PDB entry 9BW1 | electron microscopy, 3.65 A resolution | chains I and N of the 24 polymer chains in the assembly

== Chain I ==
Molecule: tRNA_LE_LUEGO
Sequence (158 nucleotides; each row starts with the number of its first residue; numbers below 1 keep their minus sign (DA-55 is residue -55)):
   -55 ACCATAACCTTGCCACCCTTTATTGGAAGCATAAGCTTGCCGTTGCGGCA
    -5 AAGTTATGGGTAAAGTCACACGTAGTCACCATAATGAAATAAGATCACTA
    45 CTGGGCAGTACCAGACTCGAACTGATGACATCCTGCTTGTAAGGCCAGAC
    95 CAGGGCAC
Unresolved in the structure: -55 to -16, 72-102

== Chain N ==
Name: Integrase
Source organism: Peltigera membranacea
UniProt: A0A235IFR8 (A0A235IFR8_9NOSO); residue numbers follow UniProt; this construct covers 1-898
Sequence (898 residues; numbered 1 to 898; the number before each row is that of its first residue):
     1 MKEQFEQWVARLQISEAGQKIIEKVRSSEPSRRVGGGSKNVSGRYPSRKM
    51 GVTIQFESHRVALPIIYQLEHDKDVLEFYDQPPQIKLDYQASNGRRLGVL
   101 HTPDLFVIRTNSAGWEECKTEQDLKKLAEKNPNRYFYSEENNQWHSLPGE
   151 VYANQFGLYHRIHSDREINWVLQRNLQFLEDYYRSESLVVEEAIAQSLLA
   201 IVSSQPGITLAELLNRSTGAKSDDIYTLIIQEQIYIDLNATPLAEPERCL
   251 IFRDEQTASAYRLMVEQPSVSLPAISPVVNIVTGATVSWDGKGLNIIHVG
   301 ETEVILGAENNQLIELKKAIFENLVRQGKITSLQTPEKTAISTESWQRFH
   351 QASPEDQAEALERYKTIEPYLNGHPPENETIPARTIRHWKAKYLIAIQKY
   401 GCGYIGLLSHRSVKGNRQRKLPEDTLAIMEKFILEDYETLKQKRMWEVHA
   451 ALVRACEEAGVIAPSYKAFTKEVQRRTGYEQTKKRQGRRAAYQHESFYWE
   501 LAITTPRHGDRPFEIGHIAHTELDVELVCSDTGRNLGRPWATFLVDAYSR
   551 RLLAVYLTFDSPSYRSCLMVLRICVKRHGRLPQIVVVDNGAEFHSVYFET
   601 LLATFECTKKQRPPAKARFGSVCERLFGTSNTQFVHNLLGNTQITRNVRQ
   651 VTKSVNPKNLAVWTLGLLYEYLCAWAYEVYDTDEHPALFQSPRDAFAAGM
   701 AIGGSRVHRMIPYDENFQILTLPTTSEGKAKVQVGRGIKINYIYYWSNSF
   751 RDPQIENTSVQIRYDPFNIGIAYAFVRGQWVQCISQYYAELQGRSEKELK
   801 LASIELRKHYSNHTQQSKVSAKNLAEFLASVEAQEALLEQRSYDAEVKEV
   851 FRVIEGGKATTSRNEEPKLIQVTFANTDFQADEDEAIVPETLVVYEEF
Unresolved in the structure: 264-341, 858-898
Differences from the reference sequence: engineered mutation Ala62 (Glu in A0A235IFR8), Ala519 (Asp in A0A235IFR8)

== How chain I and chain N interact ==
Contacting residue pairs (50; chain I residue first):
  DC-10(I) - Arg387(N)  base contact
  DG-9(I) - Arg387(N)  hydrogen bond to the base
  DG-9(I) - Ala391(N)  phosphate contact
  DG-8(I) - Arg384(N)  hydrogen bond to the base
  DC-7(I) - Arg384(N)  base contact
  DT-1(I) - Arg411(N)  salt bridge to the phosphate
  DT-1(I) - Lys414(N)  base contact
  DA0(I) - Arg411(N)  sugar contact
  DA0(I) - Lys414(N)  sugar contact
  DA0(I) - Gly415(N)  base contact
  DA0(I) - Asn416(N)  base contact
  DT1(I) - Asn416(N)  hydrogen bond to the sugar
  DT1(I) - Arg417(N)  salt bridge to the phosphate
  DT1(I) - Lys420(N)  hydrogen bond to the base
  DG2(I) - Asn416(N)  sugar contact
  DG2(I) - Arg417(N)  sugar contact
  DG2(I) - Gln418(N)  sugar contact
  DG2(I) - Arg419(N)  phosphate contact
  DG2(I) - Lys420(N)  hydrogen bond to the sugar
  DG2(I) - Arg475(N)  salt bridge to the phosphate
  DG3(I) - Arg419(N)  salt bridge to the phosphate
  DG3(I) - Lys420(N)  hydrogen bond to the phosphate
  DG3(I) - Leu421(N)  hydrogen bond to the phosphate
  DG4(I) - Ala463(N)  phosphate contact
  DG4(I) - Pro464(N)  phosphate contact
  DG4(I) - Ser465(N)  hydrogen bond to the phosphate
  DG4(I) - Lys467(N)  hydrogen bond to the base
  DG4(I) - Ala468(N)  phosphate contact
  DT5(I) - Ser465(N)  base contact
  DT5(I) - Lys467(N)  base contact
  DC13(I) - Arg649(N)  salt bridge to the phosphate
  DA14(I) - Arg649(N)  salt bridge to the phosphate
  DG16(I) - Val648(N)  base contact
  DG16(I) - Arg649(N)  salt bridge to the phosphate
  DC21(I) - Ser561(N)  phosphate contact
  DA22(I) - Ser561(N)  phosphate contact
  DA22(I) - Pro562(N)  sugar contact
  DA22(I) - Ser563(N)  phosphate contact
  DA22(I) - Ala591(N)  base contact
  DA22(I) - Lys797(N)  salt bridge to the phosphate
  DA22(I) - Lys800(N)  salt bridge to the phosphate
  DC23(I) - Ser563(N)  phosphate contact
  DC23(I) - Tyr564(N)  hydrogen bond to the phosphate
  DC23(I) - Ala591(N)  sugar contact
  DC23(I) - Ser595(N)  phosphate contact
  DC24(I) - Ser595(N)  phosphate contact
  DC24(I) - Val596(N)  sugar contact
  DA25(I) - Val596(N)  phosphate contact
  DG30(I) - Lys818(N)  phosphate contact
  DA31(I) - Lys818(N)  sugar contact
Interface residues without a listed pair, chain I (22 interface residues in all): DT-2
Interface residues without a listed pair, chain N (35 interface residues in all): Lys390, Arg565, Glu592, His594, Ser726

== Overview ==
The interface between chain I and chain N involves 22 residues on one side and 35 on the other, with 10
hydrogen bonds and 9 salt bridges. Polar pairs include DG-9(I)-Arg387(N), DG-8(I)-Arg384(N) and
DT1(I)-Lys420(N).
Here chain I is tRNA_LE_LUEGO and chain N is Integrase (Peltigera membranacea). Entry 9BW1 (TnsABCD-DNA
transpososome) was determined by electron microscopy (same publication as 8V32).
